PDB entry 6R3B | electron microscopy, 4.50 A resolution (low resolution: residue-level contacts below are approximate; hydrogen-bond / salt-bridge calls are withheld) | chains E and F of the 7 polymer chains in the assembly

== Chain E (and F) ==
Molecule: Major capsid protein
From: Bacillus phage SPP1
Notes: chain F of this document is another copy of the same molecule, construct and numbering; everything in this record applies to it too
Reference sequence: Q38582 (CAPSD_BPSPP); residues 2-324 here = UniProt positions 2-324
Sequence (323 residues; each row starts with the number of its first residue):
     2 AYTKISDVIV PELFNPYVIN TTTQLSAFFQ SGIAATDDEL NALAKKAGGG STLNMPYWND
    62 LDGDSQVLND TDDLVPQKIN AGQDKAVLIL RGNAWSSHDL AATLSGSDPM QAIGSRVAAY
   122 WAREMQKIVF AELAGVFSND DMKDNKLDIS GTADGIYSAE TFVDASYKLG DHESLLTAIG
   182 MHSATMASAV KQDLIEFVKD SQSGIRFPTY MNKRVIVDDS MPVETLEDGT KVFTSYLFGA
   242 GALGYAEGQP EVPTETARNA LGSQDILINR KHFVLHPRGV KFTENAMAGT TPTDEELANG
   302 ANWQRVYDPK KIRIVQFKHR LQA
Reported in the primary citation:
  - mutagenesis - Y18A: decreased binding to SP
  - mutagenesis - D100A: unchanged binding to gp11
  - mutagenesis - E197K: abolished binding to gp12
  - mutagenesis - D194G/F198A, F198A: decreased binding to gp12

== Interface between chain E and chain F ==
Pairs across the interface (35; chain E residue first):
  Arg92(E) with Asp65(F); Val68(F)
  Gly93(E) with Ser66(F); Gln67(F)
  Asn94(E) with Asp63(F); Ser66(F); Gln78(F)
  Ala95(E) with Leu75(F); Gln78(F)
  Trp96(E) with Asp61(F)
  Leu105(E) with Glu40(F); Pro57(F)
  Arg117(E) with Trp59(F); Asn60(F); Asp61(F)
  Tyr121(E) with Asp63(F); Gly64(F); Asp65(F)
  Glu125(E) with Gly64(F); Asp65(F)
  Lys128(E) with Gly64(F); Asp65(F)
  Ser184(E) with Gly171(F)
  Met187(E) with Tyr168(F); Glu174(F)
  Phe198(E) with Met212(F)
  Asp219(E) with Asp172(F)
  Arg271(E) with Leu69(F); Asp74(F)
  Gly290(E) with Asn70(F)
  Thr291(E) with Asn70(F)
  Thr292(E) with Leu69(F)
  Pro293(E) with Val68(F); Leu69(F)
  Glu296(E) with Asp65(F)
Also at the interface, not in a pair above, chain E (30 interface residues in all): Leu91, Ser97, Leu101, Arg124, Ala188, Val191, Lys192, Asp220, Ile269, Asp295
Also at the interface, not in a pair above, chain F (26 interface residues in all): Lys79, Ile80, Glu161, Val164, Asn213
The authors on this interface:
  - interface residues, chain F: Asp74(F)

== Overview ==
30 residues of chain E face 26 of chain F across their interface. The paper reports that D194G/F198A and F198A
of chain E reduce binding to gp12; the interface residue Asp74(F); 5 substitutions were tested in all.
Chain E and chain F are both Major capsid protein (Bacillus phage SPP1); the structure, Bacteriophage SPP1
procapsid-I protein, was determined by electron microscopy (same publication as 6R3A and 6RTL).
